5N5Z - chains A and I of the 18 polymer chains in the assembly; structure by electron microscopy, 7.70 A resolution (low resolution: residue-level contacts below are approximate; hydrogen-bond / salt-bridge calls are withheld).

[Chain A]
Protein: DNA-directed RNA polymerase I subunit RPA190
From: Saccharomyces cerevisiae
Notes: EC 2.7.7.6
Reference sequence: P10964 (RPA1_YEAST); numbering as in UniProt (aligned over 1-1664)
Amino-acid sequence (1664 residues; each row starts with the number of its first residue):
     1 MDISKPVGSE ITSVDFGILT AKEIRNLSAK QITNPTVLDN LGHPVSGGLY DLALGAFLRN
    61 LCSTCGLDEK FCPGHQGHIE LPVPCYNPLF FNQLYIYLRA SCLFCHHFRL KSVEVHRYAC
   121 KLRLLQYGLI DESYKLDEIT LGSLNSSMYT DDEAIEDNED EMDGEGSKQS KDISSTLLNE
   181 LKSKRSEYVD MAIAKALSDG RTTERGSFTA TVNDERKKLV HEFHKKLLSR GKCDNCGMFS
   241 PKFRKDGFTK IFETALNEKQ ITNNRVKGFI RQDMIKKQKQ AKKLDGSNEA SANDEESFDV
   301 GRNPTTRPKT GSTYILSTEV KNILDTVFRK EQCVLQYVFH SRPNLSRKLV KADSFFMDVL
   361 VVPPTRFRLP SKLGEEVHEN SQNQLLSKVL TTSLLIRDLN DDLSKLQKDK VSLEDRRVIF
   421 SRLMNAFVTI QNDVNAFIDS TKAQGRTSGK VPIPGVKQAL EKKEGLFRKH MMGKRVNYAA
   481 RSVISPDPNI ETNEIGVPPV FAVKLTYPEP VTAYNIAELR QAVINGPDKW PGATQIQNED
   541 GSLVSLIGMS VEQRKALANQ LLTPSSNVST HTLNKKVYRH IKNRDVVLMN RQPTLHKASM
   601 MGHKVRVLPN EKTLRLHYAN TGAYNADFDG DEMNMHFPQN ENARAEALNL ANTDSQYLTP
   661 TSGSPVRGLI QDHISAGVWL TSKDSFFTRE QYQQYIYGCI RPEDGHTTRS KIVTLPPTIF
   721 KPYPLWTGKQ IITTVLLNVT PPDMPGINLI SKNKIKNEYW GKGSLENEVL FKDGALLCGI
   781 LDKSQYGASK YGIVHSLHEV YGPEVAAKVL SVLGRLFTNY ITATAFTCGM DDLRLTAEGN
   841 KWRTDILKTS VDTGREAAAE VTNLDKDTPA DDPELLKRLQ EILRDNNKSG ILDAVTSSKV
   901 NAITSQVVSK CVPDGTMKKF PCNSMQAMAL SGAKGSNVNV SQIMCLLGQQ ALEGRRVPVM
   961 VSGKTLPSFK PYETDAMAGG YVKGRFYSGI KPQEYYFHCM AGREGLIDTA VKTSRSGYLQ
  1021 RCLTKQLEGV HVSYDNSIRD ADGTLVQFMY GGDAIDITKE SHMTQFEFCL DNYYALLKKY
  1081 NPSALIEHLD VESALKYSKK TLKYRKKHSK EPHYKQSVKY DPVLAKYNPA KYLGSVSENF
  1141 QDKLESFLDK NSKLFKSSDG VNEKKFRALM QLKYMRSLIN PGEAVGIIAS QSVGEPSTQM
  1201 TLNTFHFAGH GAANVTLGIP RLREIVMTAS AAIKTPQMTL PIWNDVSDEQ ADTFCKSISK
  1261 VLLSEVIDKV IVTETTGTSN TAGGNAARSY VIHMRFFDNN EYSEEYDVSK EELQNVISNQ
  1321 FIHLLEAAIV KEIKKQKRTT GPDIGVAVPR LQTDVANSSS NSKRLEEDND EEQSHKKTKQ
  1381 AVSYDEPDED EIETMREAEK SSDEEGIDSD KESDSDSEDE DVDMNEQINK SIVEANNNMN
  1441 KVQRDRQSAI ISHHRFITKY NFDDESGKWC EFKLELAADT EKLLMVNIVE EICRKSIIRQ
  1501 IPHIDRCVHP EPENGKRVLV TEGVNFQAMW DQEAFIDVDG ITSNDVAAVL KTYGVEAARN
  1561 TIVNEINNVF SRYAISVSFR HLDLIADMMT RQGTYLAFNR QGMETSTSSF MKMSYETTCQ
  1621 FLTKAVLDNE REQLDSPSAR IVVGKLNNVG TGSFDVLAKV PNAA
Disordered / not traced: 142-173, 274-311, 1007-1015, 1206-1212, 1277-1285, 1340-1439, 1663-1664
Bound ions: Zn2+ site 1: Cys-62, Cys-72, His-75; Zn2+ site 2: Cys-102, Cys-105, Cys-233, Cys-236
Swiss-Prot annotation at these positions:
  - region: Pro-992 to Glu-1004 (Bridging helix)
  - binding site (Zn(2+)): Cys-62, Cys-65, Cys-72, His-75, Cys-102, Cys-105, Cys-233, Cys-236
  - binding site (Mg(2+)): Asp-627, Asp-629, Asp-631
  - modified residue (Phosphoserine): Ser-889, Ser-1636

[Chain I]
Protein: DNA-directed RNA polymerase I subunit RPA12
From: Saccharomyces cerevisiae
Reference sequence: P32529 (RPA12_YEAST); residues 1-125 here = UniProt positions 1-125
Amino-acid sequence (125 residues; each row starts with the number of its first residue):
     1 MSVVGSLIFC LDCGDLLENP NAVLGSNVEC SQCKAIYPKS QFSNLKVVTT TADDAFPSSL
    61 RAKKSVVKTS LKKNELKDGA TIKEKCPQCG NEEMNYHTLQ LRSADEGATV FYTCTSCGYK
   121 FRTNN
Disordered / not traced: 1, 68-80, 99-109, 125
Bound ions: Zn2+ site 1: Cys-10, Cys-13, Cys-30, Cys-33; Zn2+ site 2: Cys-86, Cys-89, Cys-114, Cys-117
Swiss-Prot annotation at these positions:
  - zinc finger: Cys-10 to Cys-33 (C4-type), Ile-82 to Arg-122 (TFIIS-type)
  - binding site (Zn(2+)): Cys-10, Cys-13, Cys-30, Cys-33, Cys-86, Cys-89, Cys-114, Cys-117
  - mutagenesis: Cys-10 (C10S: Severe growth defect), Cys-13 (C13S: No effect), Cys-30 (C30S: Limited growth defect), Cys-33 (C33S: No effect)

[How chain A and chain I interact]
Contacting residue pairs - 65 pairs, chain A then chain I:
  Lys-756(A) with Lys-85(I); Glu-92(I)
  Val-861(A) with Val-67(I)
  Thr-862(A) with Val-66(I); Val-67(I)
  Asn-863(A) with Val-66(I); Val-67(I)
  Glu-874(A) with Val-66(I)
  Arg-878(A) with Val-66(I); Val-67(I)
  Glu-881(A) with Ser-65(I)
  Ile-882(A) with Val-67(I)
  Ser-905(A) with Thr-81(I)
  Val-908(A) with Lys-83(I)
  Ser-909(A) with Lys-83(I)
  Val-912(A) with Lys-83(I)
  Asn-937(A) with Lys-83(I)
  Val-938(A) with Ile-82(I)
  Gln-1199(A) with Arg-122(I)
  Thr-1204(A) with His-97(I)
  Ser-1264(A) with Phe-56(I)
  Glu-1265(A) with Ser-58(I)
  Ile-1267(A) with Phe-56(I)
  Asp-1268(A) with Arg-61(I); Lys-64(I)
  Lys-1269(A) with Thr-51(I)
  Val-1270(A) with Thr-50(I); Thr-51(I); Phe-56(I)
  Ile-1271(A) with Val-48(I); Thr-49(I); Thr-50(I)
  Val-1272(A) with Val-47(I); Val-48(I); Thr-49(I)
  Thr-1273(A) with Val-47(I); Val-48(I)
  Glu-1274(A) with Ser-6(I); Lys-46(I); Val-47(I)
  Thr-1275(A) with Leu-45(I); Lys-46(I)
  Thr-1276(A) with Asn-44(I); Leu-45(I)
  Arg-1288(A) with Ser-6(I)
  Phe-1297(A) with Leu-60(I)
  Lys-1482(A) with Gly-5(I); Ser-6(I); Val-47(I)
  Val-1486(A) with Thr-49(I); Thr-50(I); Thr-51(I)
  Glu-1490(A) with Thr-51(I); Ala-52(I); Ala-55(I); Phe-56(I)
  Cys-1493(A) with Phe-56(I)
  Arg-1494(A) with Ala-55(I)
  Phe-1570(A) with Arg-122(I)
  Arg-1572(A) with Arg-122(I)
  Tyr-1573(A) with Phe-111(I); Arg-122(I)
  Ala-1574(A) with Phe-121(I); Arg-122(I)
  Ile-1575(A) with Arg-122(I)
Interface residues without a listed pair, chain A (45 interface residues in all): Leu-879, Lys-910, Ala-1286, Glu-1301, Ala-1478
Interface residues without a listed pair, chain I (35 interface residues in all): Asn-19, Asn-21, Asp-53, Glu-84, Thr-98, Lys-120

[Overview]
Chain A and chain I form an interface of 45 and 35 residues respectively. Cys-62(A), Cys-72(A) and His-75(A)
coordinate Zn2+ site 1. UniProt lists 8 Zn2+-binding residues and 3 Mg2+-binding residues on chain A; 8
Zn2+-binding residues and 4 mutagenesis sites on chain I.
Chain A is DNA-directed RNA polymerase I subunit RPA190 and chain I is DNA-directed RNA polymerase I subunit
RPA12, both from Saccharomyces cerevisiae; the structure, Cryo-EM structure of RNA polymerase I in complex
with Rrn3 and Core Factor (Orientation II), was determined by electron microscopy together with 5O7X, 5N5Y,
5N60 and 5N61 from the same study.
